PDB entry 6N58 | electron microscopy, 3.78 A resolution | chains G and H of the 7 polymer chains in the assembly

Chain G (and H):
Molecule: DNA-directed RNA polymerase subunit alpha
Source organism: Escherichia coli
Notes: EC 2.7.7.6; chain H of this document is another copy of the same molecule, construct and numbering; everything in this record applies to it too
UniProt: P0A7Z4 (RPOA_ECOLI); numbering as in UniProt (aligned over 1-329)
Sequence (329 residues; each row starts with the number of its first residue):
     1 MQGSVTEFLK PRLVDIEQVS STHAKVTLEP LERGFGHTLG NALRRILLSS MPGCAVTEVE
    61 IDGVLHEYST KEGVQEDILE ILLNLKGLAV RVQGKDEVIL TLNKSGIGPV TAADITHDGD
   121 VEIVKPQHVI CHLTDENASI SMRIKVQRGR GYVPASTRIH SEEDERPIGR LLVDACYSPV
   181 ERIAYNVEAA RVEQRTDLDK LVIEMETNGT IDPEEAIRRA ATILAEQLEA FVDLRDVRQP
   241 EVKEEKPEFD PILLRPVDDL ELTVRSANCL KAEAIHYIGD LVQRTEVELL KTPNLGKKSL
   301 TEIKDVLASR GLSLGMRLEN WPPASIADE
Unresolved in the structure: 1-7, 236-329 (chain H: 1-3, 159-170, 235-329)
UniProt features mapped onto this chain:
  - region: Glu-162 to Glu-165 (Required for interaction with Crp at class II promoters)
  - modified residue: Arg-265 (ADP-ribosylarginine), Lys-297 (N6-acetyllysine), Lys-298 (N6-acetyllysine)

How chain G and chain H interact:
Pairs across the interface (59):
  Phe-8(G) / Arg-150(H)
  Phe-8(G) / Ile-223(H)  hydrophobic
  Phe-8(G) / Gln-227(H)
  Leu-9(G) / Gln-227(H)  hydrogen bond (backbone-side chain)
  Lys-10(G) / Glu-226(H)  salt bridge
  Lys-10(G) / Glu-229(H)  salt bridge
  Pro-11(G) / Gln-227(H)
  Pro-11(G) / Ala-230(H)
  Leu-13(G) / Phe-231(H)  hydrophobic
  Leu-28(G) / Phe-231(H)  hydrophobic
  Glu-32(G) / Arg-150(H)  salt bridge
  Gly-34(G) / Arg-45(H)  hydrogen bond (backbone-side chain)
  Phe-35(G) / Ile-46(H)  hydrophobic
  Phe-35(G) / Ser-50(H)
  Phe-35(G) / Ile-223(H)  hydrophobic
  Phe-35(G) / Gln-227(H)
  Thr-38(G) / Ala-42(H)
  Thr-38(G) / Arg-45(H)  hydrogen bond
  Leu-39(G) / Leu-228(H)  hydrophobic
  Asn-41(G) / Asn-41(H)
  Ala-42(G) / Thr-38(H)
  Arg-45(G) / Gly-34(H)
  Arg-45(G) / Thr-38(H)
  Ile-46(G) / Phe-35(H)  hydrophobic
  Ser-49(G) / Phe-35(H)
  Ser-50(G) / Phe-8(H)
  Ser-50(G) / Phe-35(H)
  Arg-150(G) / Val-5(H)
  Arg-150(G) / Phe-8(H)
  Arg-150(G) / Glu-32(H)  salt bridge
  Arg-218(G) / Phe-231(H)  hydrogen bond (side chain-backbone)
  Arg-218(G) / Asp-233(H)
  Ala-221(G) / Phe-231(H)  hydrophobic
  Ala-221(G) / Val-232(H)
  Thr-222(G) / Val-232(H)
  Thr-222(G) / Asp-233(H)  hydrogen bond
  Ile-223(G) / Phe-8(H)  hydrophobic
  Ile-223(G) / Phe-35(H)  hydrophobic
  Leu-224(G) / Leu-224(H)  hydrophobic
  Leu-224(G) / Leu-228(H)  hydrophobic
  Ala-225(G) / Val-232(H)  hydrophobic
  Gln-227(G) / Leu-31(H)
  Gln-227(G) / Phe-35(H)
  Gln-227(G) / Leu-39(H)
  Leu-228(G) / Leu-39(H)  hydrophobic
  Leu-228(G) / Leu-43(H)  hydrophobic
  Leu-228(G) / Ala-221(H)  hydrophobic
  Leu-228(G) / Leu-224(H)  hydrophobic
  Ala-230(G) / Pro-11(H)  hydrophobic
  Phe-231(G) / Leu-28(H)  hydrophobic
  Phe-231(G) / Leu-43(H)  hydrophobic
  Phe-231(G) / Leu-201(H)  hydrophobic
  Phe-231(G) / Ile-217(H)  hydrophobic
  Phe-231(G) / Ala-221(H)  hydrophobic
  Val-232(G) / Thr-222(H)
  Leu-234(G) / Leu-13(H)  hydrophobic
  Leu-234(G) / Glu-214(H)
  Leu-234(G) / Arg-218(H)  hydrogen bond (backbone-side chain)
  Arg-235(G) / Leu-13(H)
Interface residues without a listed pair, chain G (35 interface residues in all): Arg-12, Leu-31, His-37, Asp-233
Interface residues without a listed pair, chain H (38 interface residues in all): Glu-7, Leu-9, His-37, Ile-203

Overview:
35 residues of chain G and 38 residues of chain H are in contact, with 6 hydrogen bonds and 4 salt bridges.
Polar pairs include Lys-10(G)/Glu-226(H), Lys-10(G)/Glu-229(H) and Glu-32(G)/Arg-150(H).
Both chains are DNA-directed RNA polymerase subunit alpha (Escherichia coli). Entry 6N58 (Cryo-EM structure of
Escherichia coli RNAP polymerase bound with TraR in conformation II) was determined by electron microscopy,
deposited together with 6N57, 6OUL and 6P1K.
